PDB entry 8SJ0 | X-ray diffraction, 2.55 A resolution | chains C and J of the 6 polymer chains in the assembly

[Chain C]
Protein: Cyclic GMP-AMP synthase
From: Mus musculus
Notes: EC 2.7.7.86; fragment: catalytic domain
UniProtKB: Q8C6L5 (CGAS_MOUSE); residues 147-507 here = UniProt positions 147-507
Chain sequence (364 residues; each row starts with the number of its first residue):
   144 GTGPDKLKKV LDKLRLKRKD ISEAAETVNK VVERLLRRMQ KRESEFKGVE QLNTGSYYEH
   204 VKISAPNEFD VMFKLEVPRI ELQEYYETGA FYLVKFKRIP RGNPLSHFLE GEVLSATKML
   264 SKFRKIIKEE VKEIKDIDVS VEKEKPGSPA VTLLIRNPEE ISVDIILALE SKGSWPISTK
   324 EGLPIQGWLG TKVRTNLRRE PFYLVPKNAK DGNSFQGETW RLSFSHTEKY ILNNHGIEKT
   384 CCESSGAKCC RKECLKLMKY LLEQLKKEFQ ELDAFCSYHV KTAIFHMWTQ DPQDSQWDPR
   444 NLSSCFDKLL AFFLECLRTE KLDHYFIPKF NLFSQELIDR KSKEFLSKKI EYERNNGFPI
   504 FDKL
Not modelled in the structure: 144-147, 240-246, 252-255, 507
Differences from the reference sequence: expression tag (144-146)
UniProt features mapped onto this chain:
  - region: Lys-372 to Lys-395 (DNA-binding)
  - motif: Leu-154 to Leu-159 (Nuclear export signal), Asp-281 to Ser-291 (Nuclear localization signal)
  - binding site (GTP): Thr-197, Asp-307, Arg-364 to Glu-371
  - binding site (ATP): Ser-199, Glu-371, Lys-402, Ser-420 to Lys-424
  - binding site (Mg(2+)): Glu-211, Asp-213, Asp-307
  - binding site (2',3'-cGAMP): Asp-213, Gly-290, Asp-307, Lys-350, Arg-364 to Ser-366
  - binding site (Zn(2+)): His-378, Cys-384, Cys-385, Cys-392
  - site: Arg-241 (Arginine-anchor), Asp-307, Ile-308 (Cleavage)
  - modified residue: Lys-156 (N6-lactoyllysine), Glu-176 (PolyADP-ribosyl glutamic acid), Ser-199 (Phosphoserine), Tyr-201 (Phosphotyrosine), Glu-272 (5-glutamyl polyglutamate), Ser-291 (Phosphoserine), Glu-302 (5-glutamyl glutamate), Lys-372 (N6-acetyllysine), Lys-382 (N6-acetyllysine), Lys-402 (N6-acetyllysine), Ser-420 (Phosphoserine), Lys-491 (N6-methyllysine)
  - lipidation (S-palmitoyl cysteine): Cys-392, Cys-393, Cys-459
  - cross-link (Glycyl lysine isopeptide (Lys-Gly)): Lys-217 (interchain with G-Cter in SUMO), Lys-271 (interchain with G-Cter in ubiquitin), Lys-335 (interchain with G-Cter in SUMO), Lys-372 (interchain with G-Cter in SUMO), Lys-382 (interchain with G-Cter in SUMO), Lys-399 (interchain with G-Cter in ubiquitin), Lys-402 (interchain with G-Cter in ubiquitin), Lys-409 (interchain with G-Cter in ubiquitin), Lys-410 (interchain with G-Cter in ubiquitin), Lys-464 (interchain with G-Cter in SUMO)
  - mutagenesis: Lys-156 (K156Q: Mimics lactylation; knockin mice show higher mortality following HSV-1 infection), Asn-172 (N172K: Induces alteration of the DNA-binding surface and leads to decreased synthesis of cyclic GMP-AMP (cGAMP); when associated with L-180), Glu-176 (E176A: Abolished poly-ADP-ribosylation by PARP1, stimulating interferon production in knockin mice), Arg-180 (R180L: Induces alteration of the DNA-binding surface and leads to decreased synthesis of cyclic GMP-AMP (cGAMP); when associated with K-182), Gly-198 (G198A: Abolishes stimulation of interferon production; when associated with A-199), Ser-199 (S199A: Abolishes stimulation of interferon production; when associated with A-199), Tyr-201 (Y201E: Phosphomimetic mutant; reduced translocation to the nucleus following treatment with etoposide), Glu-211 to Asp-213 (Abolished nucleotidyltransferase activity. Does not affect nuclear localization and tethering to chromatin), Glu-211 (E211A: Abolishes ability to promote type-I interferon production), Asp-213 (D213A: Abolishes ability to promote type-I interferon production), Lys-217 (K217R: Reduced sumoylation), Arg-222 (R222E: Impaired tethering to chromatin, leading to constitutive activation in the absence of DNA), 31 further mutagenesis entries in UniProt
Ion coordination: Mg2+: Ser-199, Glu-211 (together with 2'-deoxyadenosine 5'-triphosphate); Zn2+: His-378, Cys-384, Cys-385, Cys-392
Small-molecule neighbours: 2'-deoxyadenosine 5'-triphosphate (DTP): Gly-198, Ser-199, Glu-202, Glu-211, Asp-213, Arg-364, Lys-402, Cys-419, Ser-420, Tyr-421, Lys-424
From the paper describing this entry:
  - mutagenesis - E211Q/D213N: abolished catalytic activity
  - specificity-determining residues: His-467 (proposed by the authors, not directly observed)
  - mutagenesis - R364A (33-fold), H467A: decreased catalytic activity on ATP/GTP
  - mutagenesis - H467A (2-fold): increased catalytic activity on GTP/GTP
  - specificity-determining residues: Ile-309, Arg-364
  - mutagenesis - R364A (10-fold): decreased catalytic activity on GTP/GTP
  - mutagenesis - R364A (4-fold): increased catalytic activity on ATP/ATP

[Chain J]
Molecule: Palindromic DNA18
Sequence (18 nucleotides; numbered 1 to 18; the number before each row is that of its first residue):
     1 ATCTGTACAT GTACAGAT

[Chain C / chain J interface]
Residue-residue contacts (12; chain C residue first):
  Arg-161(C) with DC8(J), phosphate contact; DA9(J), sugar contact
  Ser-165(C) with DA9(J), hydrogen bond to the phosphate; DT10(J), hydrogen bond to the phosphate
  Ala-168(C) with DT10(J), phosphate contact; DG11(J), phosphate contact
  Asn-172(C) with DG11(J), hydrogen bond to the phosphate
  Asn-196(C) with DT12(J), hydrogen bond to the phosphate
  Tyr-200(C) with DT10(J), hydrogen bond to the phosphate; DG11(J), hydrogen bond to the phosphate
  Tyr-201(C) with DG11(J), phosphate contact
  Lys-372(C) with DT12(J), salt bridge to the phosphate
Other interface residues (no listed pair), chain C (9 interface residues in all): Ile-164

[Summary]
Chain C and chain J form an interface of 9 and 5 residues respectively, with 6 hydrogen bonds and 1 salt
bridge. Polar contacts include Ser-165(C)/DA9(J), Ser-165(C)/DT10(J) and Asn-172(C)/DG11(J). Ligands of chain
C: 2'-deoxyadenosine 5'-triphosphate. The paper reports that R364A and H467A of chain C reduce catalytic
activity on ATP/GTP; specificity determinants His-467(C), Ile-309(C) and Arg-364(C).
Here chain C is Cyclic GMP-AMP synthase (Mus musculus) and chain J is Palindromic DNA18. Entry 8SJ0 (Structure
of ternary complex of cGAS with dsDNA and bound 2'-dATP) was determined by X-ray diffraction, deposited
together with 7UUX, 7UXW, 7UYQ, 7UYZ, 7UZR, 7V0W and 14 further entries.
